PDB entry 7LQ1 | X-ray diffraction, 2.96 A resolution | chains A and B

== Chain A ==
Name: Phosphatidylinositol 4,5-bisphosphate 3-kinase catalytic subunit delta isoform
From: Homo sapiens
Notes: EC 2.7.1.137, 2.7.1.153; fragment: pi3-kinase p110 delta and p85 fragment
UniProtKB: O00329 (PK3CD_HUMAN); numbering as in UniProt (aligned over 1-1044)
Chain sequence (1044 residues; each row starts with the number of its first residue):
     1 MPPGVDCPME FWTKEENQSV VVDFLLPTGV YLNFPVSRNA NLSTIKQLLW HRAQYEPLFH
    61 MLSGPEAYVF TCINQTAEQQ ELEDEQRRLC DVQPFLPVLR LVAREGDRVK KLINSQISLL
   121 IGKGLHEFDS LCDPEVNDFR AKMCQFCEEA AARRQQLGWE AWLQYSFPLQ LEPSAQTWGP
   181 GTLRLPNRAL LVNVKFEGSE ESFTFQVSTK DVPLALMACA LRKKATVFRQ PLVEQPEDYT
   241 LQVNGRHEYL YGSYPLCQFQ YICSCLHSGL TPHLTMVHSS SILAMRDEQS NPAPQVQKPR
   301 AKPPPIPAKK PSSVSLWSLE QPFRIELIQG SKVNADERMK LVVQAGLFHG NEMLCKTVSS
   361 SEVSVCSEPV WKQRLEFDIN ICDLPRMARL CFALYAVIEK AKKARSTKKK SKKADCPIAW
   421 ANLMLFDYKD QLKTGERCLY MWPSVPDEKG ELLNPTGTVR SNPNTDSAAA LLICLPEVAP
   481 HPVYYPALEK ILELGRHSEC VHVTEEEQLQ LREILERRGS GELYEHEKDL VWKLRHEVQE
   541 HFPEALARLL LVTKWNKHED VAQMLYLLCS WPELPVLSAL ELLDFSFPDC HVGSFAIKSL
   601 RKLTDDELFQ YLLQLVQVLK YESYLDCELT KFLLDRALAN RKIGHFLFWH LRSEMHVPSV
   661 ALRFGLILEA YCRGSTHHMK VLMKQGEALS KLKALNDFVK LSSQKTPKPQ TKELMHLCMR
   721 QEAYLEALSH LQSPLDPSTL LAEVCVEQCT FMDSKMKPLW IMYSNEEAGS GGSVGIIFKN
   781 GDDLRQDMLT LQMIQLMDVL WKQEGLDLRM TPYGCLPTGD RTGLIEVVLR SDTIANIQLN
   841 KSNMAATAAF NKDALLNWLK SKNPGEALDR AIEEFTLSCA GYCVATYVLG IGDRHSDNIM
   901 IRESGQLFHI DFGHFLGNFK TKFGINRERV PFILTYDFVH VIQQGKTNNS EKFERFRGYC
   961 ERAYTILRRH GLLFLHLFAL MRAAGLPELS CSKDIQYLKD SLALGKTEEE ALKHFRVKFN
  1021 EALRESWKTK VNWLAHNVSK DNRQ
Disordered / not traced: 1-16, 175-184, 227-231, 295-315, 401-414, 518-522, 769-771, 846-849, 920-925, 1035-1044
Ligand contacts: YA7 (N-(5-(6-(2-((2S,6R)-2,6-dimethylmorpholino)pyridin-4-yl)-1-oxoisoindolin-4-yl)-2-methoxypyridin-3-yl)methanesulfonamide): Met752, Ser754, Pro758, Trp760, Ile777, Lys779, Leu784, Asp787, Tyr813, Ile825, Glu826, Val827, Val828, Ser831, Asp832, Thr833, Asn836, Met900, Ile910, Asp911
Swiss-Prot annotation at these positions:
  - region: Phe751 to Lys757 (G-loop), Gly890 to Asn898 (Catalytic loop), His909 to Thr935 (Activation loop)
  - modified residue: Tyr524 (Phosphotyrosine), Ser1039 (Phosphoserine)

== Chain B ==
Name: Phosphatidylinositol 3-kinase regulatory subunit alpha
From: Homo sapiens
UniProtKB: P27986 (P85A_HUMAN), isoform P27986-3; residues 431-599 here correspond to UniProt positions 131-299 (UniProt number = residue number - 300)
Chain sequence (169 residues; row label = number of the first residue in the row):
   431 YQQDQVVKED NIEAVGKKLH EYNTQFQEKS REYDRLYEDY TRTSQEIQMK RTAIEAFNET
   491 IKIFEEQCQT QERYSKEYIE KFKREGNETE IQRIMHNYEK LKSRISEIVD SRRRLEEDLK
   551 KQAAEYREID KRMNSIKPDL IQLRKTRDQY LMWLTQKGVR QKKLNEWLG
Differences from the reference sequence: conflict Asp469 (Glu169 in P27986), Thr519 (Lys219 in P27986), Glu529 (Asp229 in P27986), Val539 (Ile239 in P27986)

== How chain A and chain B interact ==
Pairs across the interface (69; chain A residue first):
  Asp23(A) - Arg534(B)  salt bridge
  Leu25(A) - Ile493(B)  hydrophobic
  Leu25(A) - Gln497(B)
  Leu25(A) - Leu531(B)  hydrophobic
  Leu26(A) - Gln497(B)  hydrogen bond (backbone-side chain)
  Pro27(A) - Thr500(B)
  Thr28(A) - Tyr504(B)
  Gly29(A) - Gln497(B)  hydrogen bond (backbone-side chain)
  Val30(A) - Gln497(B)  hydrogen bond (backbone-side chain)
  Val30(A) - Asn527(B)
  Tyr31(A) - Asn527(B)  hydrogen bond (backbone-side chain)
  Tyr31(A) - Lys530(B)
  Tyr31(A) - Leu531(B)  hydrophobic
  Tyr31(A) - Arg534(B)
  Tyr55(A) - Arg523(B)  hydrogen bond (backbone-side chain)
  Glu56(A) - Arg523(B)
  Glu56(A) - Asn527(B)
  Pro57(A) - Glu520(B)
  Pro57(A) - Arg523(B)
  Leu58(A) - Tyr504(B)  hydrophobic
  Met61(A) - Tyr504(B)
  Met61(A) - Tyr508(B)  hydrogen bond
  Ile73(A) - Ala486(B)
  Ile73(A) - Glu489(B)
  Ile73(A) - Thr490(B)
  Ala77(A) - Thr482(B)
  Ala77(A) - Glu485(B)
  Ala77(A) - Ala486(B)
  Gln79(A) - Glu489(B)  hydrogen bond
  Gln79(A) - Ile493(B)
  Phe95(A) - Ala483(B)
  Phe95(A) - Ala486(B)  hydrophobic
  Phe95(A) - Phe487(B)  hydrophobic
  Leu96(A) - Phe487(B)  hydrophobic
  Val98(A) - Phe494(B)  hydrophobic
  Arg100(A) - Ile493(B)
  Arg100(A) - Glu496(B)  salt bridge
  His126(A) - Glu485(B)  salt bridge
  Glu127(A) - Thr482(B)
  Val333(A) - Arg557(B)
  Asn334(A) - Arg557(B)  hydrogen bond
  Asn334(A) - Asp560(B)  hydrogen bond
  Asn334(A) - Lys561(B)
  Asn334(A) - Asn564(B)  hydrogen bond (backbone-side chain)
  Ala335(A) - Lys561(B)
  Ser367(A) - Arg557(B)  hydrogen bond
  Asp415(A) - Ile571(B)
  Cys416(A) - Asn564(B)  hydrogen bond (side chain-backbone)
  Cys416(A) - Lys567(B)
  Cys416(A) - Pro568(B)
  Pro417(A) - Lys567(B)  hydrogen bond (backbone-side chain)
  Pro417(A) - Ile571(B)
  Ile418(A) - Asn564(B)
  Ile418(A) - Lys567(B)  hydrogen bond (backbone-side chain)
  Pro443(A) - Tyr470(B)
  Ser444(A) - Tyr463(B)
  Ser444(A) - Lys567(B)  hydrogen bond (backbone-side chain)
  Val445(A) - Tyr463(B)
  Pro446(A) - Tyr463(B)
  Pro446(A) - Leu570(B)  hydrophobic
  Pro446(A) - Arg574(B)
  Asp447(A) - Arg574(B)
  Glu448(A) - Arg574(B)
  Asn464(A) - Tyr556(B)
  Asp466(A) - Leu549(B)
  Ser467(A) - Ala553(B)
  Ser467(A) - Tyr556(B)
  Ala468(A) - Tyr556(B)
  Asp820(A) - Gln475(B)  hydrogen bond
Interface residues without a listed pair, chain A (47 interface residues in all): Asn33, Lys332, Asp336, Asn462, Thr465, His656
Interface residues without a listed pair, chain B (42 interface residues in all): Ser474, Ile477, Arg481, Gln501, Ile524, Ile538, Ser565

== In short ==
Chain A and chain B form an interface of 47 and 42 residues respectively; the contacts include 16 hydrogen
bonds and 3 salt bridges. Among the polar pairs are Asp23(A)-Arg534(B), Arg100(A)-Glu496(B) and
His126(A)-Glu485(B). Bound to chain A: compound YA7.
Chain A is Phosphatidylinositol 4,5-bisphosphate 3-kinase catalytic subunit delta isoform and chain B is
Phosphatidylinositol 3-kinase regulatory subunit alpha, both from Homo sapiens; the structure, Human pi3kdelta
in complex with compound 28, was determined by X-ray diffraction.
